PDB entry 2WEL | X-ray diffraction, 1.90 A resolution | chains A and D

== Chain A ==
Molecule: Calcium/calmodulin-dependent protein kinase type II delta chain
Source organism: Homo sapiens
Notes: EC 2.7.11.17; fragment: kinase domain, residues 11-335
UniProt: Q13557 (KCC2D_HUMAN); residues 11-335 here = UniProt positions 11-335
Chain sequence (327 residues; each row starts with the number of its first residue; note: 10 numbers in that range are skipped by the numbering (no residue carries them; nothing is unmodelled there); numbers below 1 keep their minus sign (Ser-1 is residue -1)):
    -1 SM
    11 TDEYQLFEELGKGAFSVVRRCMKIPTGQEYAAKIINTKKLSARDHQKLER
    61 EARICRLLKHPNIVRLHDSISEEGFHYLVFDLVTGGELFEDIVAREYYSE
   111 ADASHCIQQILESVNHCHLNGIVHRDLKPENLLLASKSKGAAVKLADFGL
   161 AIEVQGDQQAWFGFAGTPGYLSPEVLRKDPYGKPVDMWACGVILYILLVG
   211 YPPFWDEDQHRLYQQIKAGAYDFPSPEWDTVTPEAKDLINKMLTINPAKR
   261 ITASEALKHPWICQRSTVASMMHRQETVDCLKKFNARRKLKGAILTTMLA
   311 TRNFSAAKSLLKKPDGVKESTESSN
Not modelled in the structure: 277-280, 317-335
Residues lining bound ligands: calmodulin (K88; (3Z)-N,N-dimethyl-2-oxo-3-(4,5,6,7-tetrahydro-1H-indol-2-ylmethylidene)-2,3-dihydro-1H-indole-5-sulfonamide): Leu20, Val28, Ala41, Lys43, Val74, Phe90, Asp91, Leu92, Val93, Thr94, Leu143, Ala156, Asp157
UniProt features mapped onto this chain:
  - region: His283 to Lys292 (Autoinhibitory domain), Leu291 to Lys301 (Calmodulin-binding)
  - active site: Asp136 (Proton acceptor)
  - binding site (ATP): Leu20 to Val28, Lys43
  - modified residue: Thr287 (Phosphothreonine), Thr306 (Phosphothreonine), Thr307 (Phosphothreonine), Ser315 (Phosphoserine), Lys318 (N6-acetyllysine), Ser319 (Phosphoserine), Ser330 (Phosphoserine), Thr331 (Phosphothreonine), Ser333 (Phosphoserine)
Reported in the primary citation:
  - post-translational modification sites: Thr287
  - conformationally variable residues (helix shift, order/disorder transition, side-chain flip): Glu97, Glu106, Tyr107, Leu300
  - post-translational modification sites: Thr306, Thr307 (citing earlier work)

== Chain D ==
Molecule: Calmodulin
Source organism: Homo sapiens
UniProt: P62158 (CALM_HUMAN); residue numbers follow UniProt; this construct covers 1-149
Chain sequence (150 residues; row label = number of the first residue in the row; note: 1 number in that range is skipped by the numbering (no residue carries it; nothing is unmodelled there); numbers below 1 keep their minus sign (Ser-1 is residue -1)):
    -1 S
     1 MADQLTEEQIAEFKEAFSLFDKDGDGTITTKELGTVMRSLGQNPTEAELQ
    51 DMINEVDADGNGTIDFPEFLTMMARKMKDTDSEEEIREAFRVFDKDGNGY
   101 ISAAELRHVMTNLGEKLTDEEVDEMIREADIDGDGQVNYEEFVQMMTAK
Not modelled in the structure: -1, 1-2, 148-149
Ion coordination: Ca2+ site 1: Asp21, Asp23, Asp25, Thr27, Glu32; Ca2+ site 2: Asp57, Asp59, Asn61, Thr63, Glu68; Ca2+ site 3: Asp94, Asp96, Asn98, Tyr100, Glu105; Ca2+ site 4: Asp130, Asp132, Asp134, Gln136, Glu141

== Interface between chain A and chain D ==
Residue-residue contacts (59):
  Phe294(A) - Leu117(D)  hydrophobic
  Phe294(A) - Glu121(D)
  Phe294(A) - Glu124(D)
  Ala296(A) - Glu124(D)
  Ala296(A) - Met125(D)
  Ala296(A) - Glu128(D)
  Arg297(A) - Glu128(D)  salt bridge
  Arg297(A) - Met145(D)
  Arg298(A) - Glu8(D)  salt bridge
  Arg298(A) - Ala11(D)
  Arg298(A) - Glu15(D)
  Lys299(A) - Glu15(D)  salt bridge
  Lys299(A) - Glu115(D)  salt bridge
  Lys299(A) - Met125(D)
  Leu300(A) - Leu106(D)  hydrophobic
  Leu300(A) - Met125(D)
  Leu300(A) - Ala129(D)  hydrophobic
  Leu300(A) - Met145(D)  hydrophobic
  Lys301(A) - Glu12(D)  salt bridge
  Lys301(A) - Met145(D)
  Lys301(A) - Met146(D)
  Gly302(A) - Glu12(D)
  Gly302(A) - Glu15(D)
  Gly302(A) - Ala16(D)
  Ala303(A) - Leu19(D)  hydrophobic
  Ala303(A) - Met110(D)  hydrophobic
  Ile304(A) - Phe93(D)  hydrophobic
  Ile304(A) - Phe142(D)  hydrophobic
  Ile304(A) - Met146(D)  hydrophobic
  Leu305(A) - Phe13(D)  hydrophobic
  Leu305(A) - Met146(D)  hydrophobic
  Thr306(A) - Ala16(D)
  Thr306(A) - Leu19(D)
  Thr306(A) - Phe20(D)
  Thr306(A) - Val36(D)
  Thr307(A) - Leu40(D)
  Thr307(A) - Ala89(D)
  Thr307(A) - Val92(D)
  Thr307(A) - Phe93(D)
  Met308(A) - Glu85(D)
  Met308(A) - Ile86(D)  hydrophobic
  Met308(A) - Ala89(D)  hydrophobic
  Leu309(A) - Phe20(D)  hydrophobic
  Leu309(A) - Met72(D)  hydrophobic
  Leu309(A) - Met73(D)  hydrophobic
  Ala310(A) - Met37(D)
  Ala310(A) - Leu40(D)  hydrophobic
  Ala310(A) - Gln42(D)
  Thr311(A) - Gln42(D)
  Thr311(A) - Glu85(D)
  Thr311(A) - Glu88(D)
  Thr311(A) - Val92(D)
  Arg312(A) - Met72(D)
  Arg312(A) - Glu85(D)  salt bridge
  Asn313(A) - Pro44(D)
  Asn313(A) - Glu48(D)  hydrogen bond
  Phe314(A) - Gln42(D)
  Ser315(A) - Glu84(D)  hydrogen bond
  Ser315(A) - Glu88(D)
Interface residues without a listed pair, chain A (22 interface residues in all): Asn295
Interface residues without a listed pair, chain D (38 interface residues in all): Met52, Phe69, Met77
The authors on this interface:
  - interface residues, chain A: Ala296(A), Thr306(A), Thr307(A)

== Overview ==
22 residues of chain A and 38 residues of chain D are in contact; the contacts include 2 hydrogen bonds and 6
salt bridges. Polar pairs include Arg297(A)-Glu128(D), Arg298(A)-Glu8(D) and Lys299(A)-Glu15(D). Ligands of
chain A: calmodulin. The paper reports interface residues Ala296(A), Thr306(A) and Thr307(A); modification
sites Thr287(A), Thr306(A) and Thr307(A).
Chain A is Calcium/calmodulin-dependent protein kinase type II delta chain and chain D is Calmodulin, both
from Homo sapiens; the structure, Crystal structure of SU6656-bound calcium/calmodulin-dependent protein
kinase II delta in complex with calmodulin, was determined by X-ray diffraction together with 2W2C, 2VZ6,
2VN9, 2V7O and 2UX0 from the same study.
